PDB entry 1OFT | X-ray diffraction, 2.90 A resolution | chains A and B of the 4 polymer chains in the assembly

Chain A (and B):
Name: Hypothetical protein PA3008
Source organism: Pseudomonas aeruginosa
Notes: chain B of this document is another copy of the same molecule, construct and numbering; everything in this record applies to it too
UniProt: Q9HZJ8 (Q9HZJ8); residues 1-161 here = UniProt positions 1-161
Amino-acid sequence (161 residues; each row starts with the number of its first residue):
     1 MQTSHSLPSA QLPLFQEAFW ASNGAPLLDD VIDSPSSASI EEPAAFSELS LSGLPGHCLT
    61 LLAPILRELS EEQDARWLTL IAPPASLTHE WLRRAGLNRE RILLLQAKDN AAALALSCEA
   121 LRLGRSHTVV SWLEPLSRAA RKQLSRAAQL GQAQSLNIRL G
Unresolved in the structure: 1-42
Swiss-Prot annotation at these positions:
  - region (FtsZ binding): Arg99 to Leu104, Gln106 to Lys108, Ala120 to Arg125
Reported in the primary citation:
  - self-association interface (contacts with another copy of this molecule): Ala45 to Ser52, Pro55 to Leu69

Interface between chain A and chain B:
Residue-residue contacts - 31 pairs, chain A then chain B:
  Pro43(A) - Leu54(B)
  Phe46(A) - Gly53(B)
  Ser47(A) - Ser52(B)
  Ser47(A) - His57(B)
  Glu48(A) - Ser50(B)
  Glu48(A) - Leu51(B)
  Glu48(A) - Ser52(B)  hydrogen bond (backbone-backbone)
  Leu49(A) - Leu49(B)  hydrophobic
  Leu49(A) - Ser50(B)
  Leu49(A) - Leu51(B)  hydrophobic
  Ser50(A) - Glu48(B)
  Ser50(A) - Leu49(B)
  Ser50(A) - Ser50(B)  hydrogen bond (backbone-backbone)
  Leu51(A) - Glu48(B)
  Leu51(A) - Leu49(B)  hydrophobic
  Ser52(A) - Ser47(B)
  Ser52(A) - Glu48(B)  hydrogen bond (backbone-backbone)
  His57(A) - Ser47(B)  hydrogen bond
  His57(A) - Gln154(B)
  Leu61(A) - Ile65(B)
  Leu61(A) - Leu156(B)  hydrophobic
  Pro64(A) - Pro64(B)
  Pro64(A) - Glu68(B)
  Ile65(A) - Leu61(B)
  Ile65(A) - Pro64(B)  hydrophobic
  Ile65(A) - Ile65(B)  hydrophobic
  Arg67(A) - Glu68(B)  salt bridge
  Glu68(A) - Pro64(B)
  Glu68(A) - Arg67(B)  salt bridge
  Gln154(A) - His57(B)  hydrogen bond
  Leu156(A) - Leu61(B)  hydrophobic
Also at the interface, not in a pair above, chain A (19 interface residues in all): Ala44, Gly53, Leu54
Also at the interface, not in a pair above, chain B (18 interface residues in all): Pro43, Phe46

Summary:
19 residues of chain A and 18 residues of chain B are in contact, with 5 hydrogen bonds and 2 salt bridges.
Polar contacts include Arg67(A)-Glu68(B), His57(A)-Ser47(B) and Gln154(A)-His57(B). From the paper: a
self-association interface involving Ala45(A) and Pro55(A).
Chain A and chain B are both Hypothetical protein PA3008 (Pseudomonas aeruginosa); the structure, Crystal
structure of SulA from Pseudomonas aeruginosa, was determined by X-ray diffraction together with 1OFU from the
same study.
